PDB entry 3UTB | X-ray diffraction, 2.20 A resolution | chains H and J of the 10 polymer chains in the assembly

[Chain H]
Molecule: Histone H2B 1.1
From: Xenopus laevis
Reference sequence: P02281 (H2B11_XENLA); residues -2 to 122 here correspond to UniProt positions 2-126 (UniProt number = residue number + 4)
Chain sequence (125 residues; row label = number of the first residue in the row; numbers below 1 keep their minus sign (Pro-2 is residue -2)):
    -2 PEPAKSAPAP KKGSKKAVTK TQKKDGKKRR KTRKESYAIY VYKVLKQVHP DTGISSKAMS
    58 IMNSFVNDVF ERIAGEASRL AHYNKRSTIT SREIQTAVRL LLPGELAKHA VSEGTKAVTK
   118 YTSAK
Unresolved in the structure: -2 to 28
Swiss-Prot annotation at these positions:
  - modified residue: Lys2 (N6-acetyllysine), Lys9 (N6-acetyllysine), Ser11 (Phosphoserine), Lys12 (N6-acetyllysine), Lys17 (N6-acetyllysine)
  - glycosylation: Ser109 (O-linked (GlcNAc) serine)
  - cross-link: Lys117 (Glycyl lysine isopeptide (Lys-Gly) (interchain with G-Cter in ubiquitin))

[Chain J]
Molecule: 146-nt DNA strand
Sequence (146 nucleotides; row label = number of the first residue in the row; numbers below 1 keep their minus sign (DA-73 is residue -73)):
   -73 ATCTCCAAAT ATCCCTTGCG GATCGTAGAA AAAGTGTGTC AAACTGCGCT ATCAAAGGGA
   -13 AACTTCAACT GAATTCAGTT GAAGTTTCCC TTTGATAGCG CAGTTTGACA CACTTTTTCT
    47 ACGATCCGCA AGGGATATTT GGAGAT
Bound ions: Mn2+ site 1 near DG-46 (its only coordinating residue here); Mn2+ site 2 near DG-3 (its only coordinating residue here); Mn2+ site 3 near DG7 (its only coordinating residue here); Mn2+ site 4 near DG58 (its only coordinating residue here); Mn2+ site 5 near DG60 (its only coordinating residue here); Mn2+ site 6 near DG68 (its only coordinating residue here)

[Chain H / chain J interface]
Contacting residue pairs (17; chain H residue first):
  Thr29(H) with DT30(J), hydrogen bond to the phosphate
  Arg30(H) with DA-47(J), hydrogen bond to the base; DG-46(J), sugar contact
  Glu32(H) with DA-45(J), sugar contact
  Tyr39(H) with DG-54(J), hydrogen bond to the phosphate
  Lys43(H) with DG-53(J), salt bridge to the phosphate
  Gly50(H) with DG-54(J), phosphate contact
  Ile51(H) with DC-55(J), sugar contact; DG-54(J), hydrogen bond to the phosphate
  Ser52(H) with DC-55(J), phosphate contact
  Ser53(H) with DC-55(J), hydrogen bond to the phosphate
  Arg83(H) with DC-34(J), phosphate contact; DA-33(J), salt bridge to the phosphate
  Ser84(H) with DT-35(J), sugar contact; DC-34(J), hydrogen bond to the phosphate
  Thr85(H) with DT-35(J), phosphate contact; DC-34(J), hydrogen bond to the phosphate
Also at the interface, not in a pair above, chain H (13 interface residues in all): Lys82

[Overview]
The interface between chain H and chain J involves 13 residues on one side and 10 on the other; the contacts
include 7 hydrogen bonds and 2 salt bridges. Polar contacts include Arg30(H)-DA-47(J), Thr29(H)-DT30(J) and
Tyr39(H)-DG-54(J).
Here chain H is Histone H2B 1.1 (Xenopus laevis) and chain J is a 146-nt DNA strand. Entry 3UTB (Crystal
Structure of Nucleosome Core Particle Assembled with the 146b Alpha-Satellite Sequence (NCP146b)) was
determined by X-ray diffraction, deposited together with 3UT9 and 3UTA.
